5TSV - chains A and D of the 3 polymer chains in the assembly; structure by X-ray diffraction, 2.50 A resolution.

Chain A:
Name: HIV-1 CA protein
Source organism: Human immunodeficiency virus type 1 group M subtype B (isolate NY5)
Reference sequence: P12493 (GAG_HV1N5); residues 1-231 here correspond to UniProt positions 133-363 (UniProt number = residue number + 132)
Chain sequence (231 residues; numbered 1 to 231; the number before each row is that of its first residue):
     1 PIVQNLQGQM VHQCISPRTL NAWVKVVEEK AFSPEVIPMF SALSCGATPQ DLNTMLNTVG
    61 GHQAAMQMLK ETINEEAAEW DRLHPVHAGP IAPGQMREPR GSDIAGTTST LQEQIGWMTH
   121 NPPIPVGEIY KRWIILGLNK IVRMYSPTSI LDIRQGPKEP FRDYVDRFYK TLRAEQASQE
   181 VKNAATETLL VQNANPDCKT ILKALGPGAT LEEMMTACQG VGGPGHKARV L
Unresolved in the structure: 86-95, 220-231
Construct notes: engineered mutation Cys14 (Ala146 in P12493), Cys45 (Glu177 in P12493), Ala184 (Trp316 in P12493), Ala185 (Met317 in P12493)
Disulfide bonds: Cys198-Cys218
Swiss-Prot annotation at these positions:
  - region: Asn57 to Gln95 (Interaction with human PPIA/CYPA and NUP153), Pro85 to Pro93 (PPIA/CYPA-binding loop)
  - site: Leu231 (Cleavage)
  - modified residue: Ser16 (Phosphoserine)

Chain D:
Name: Nuclear pore complex protein Nup153
Reference sequence: P49790 (NU153_HUMAN), isoform P49790-2; residues 1407-1429 here correspond to UniProt positions 1365-1387 (UniProt number = residue number - 42)
Chain sequence (23 residues; row label = number of the first residue in the row):
  1407 TNNSPSGVFT FGANSSTPAA SAQ
Unresolved in the structure: 1407-1409, 1420-1429

Chain A / chain D interface:
Contacting residue pairs (14; chain A residue first):
  Pro34(A) with Val1414(D)
  Ile37(A) with Val1414(D), hydrophobic; Phe1415(D), hydrophobic
  Pro38(A) with Val1414(D)
  Ser41(A) with Phe1415(D)
  Asn139(A) with Pro1411(D)
  Arg143(A) with Pro1411(D)
  Arg173(A) with Val1414(D), hydrogen bond (side chain-backbone); Thr1416(D), hydrogen bond
  Gln176(A) with Pro1411(D); Ser1412(D), hydrogen bond (backbone-side chain); Gly1413(D), hydrogen bond (side chain-backbone); Val1414(D)
  Ala177(A) with Ser1412(D), hydrogen bond (backbone-side chain)
Interface residues without a listed pair, chain A (12 interface residues in all): Lys140, Ser178, Lys182

Summary:
The interface between chain A and chain D involves 12 residues on one side and 6 on the other, with 5 hydrogen
bonds. Polar contacts include Arg173(A)-Val1414(D), Arg173(A)-Thr1416(D) and Gln176(A)-Ser1412(D).
Here chain A is HIV-1 CA protein (Human immunodeficiency virus type 1 group M subtype B (isolate NY5)) and
chain D is Nuclear pore complex protein Nup153. Entry 5TSV (HIV-1 CA hexamer with NUP153 peptide - R3 crystal
form) was determined by X-ray diffraction.
